Entry 3ENZ (X-ray diffraction, 2.03 A resolution); this record covers chains C and E of the 6 polymer chains in the assembly.

# Chain C (and E)
Molecule: Purine nucleoside phosphorylase
From: Plasmodium falciparum
Notes: EC 2.4.2.1; chain E of this document is another copy of the same molecule, construct and numbering; everything in this record applies to it too
UniProt: Q8I3X4 (Q8I3X4_PLAF7); numbering as in UniProt (aligned over 1-245)
Amino-acid sequence (253 residues; row label = number of the first residue in the row):
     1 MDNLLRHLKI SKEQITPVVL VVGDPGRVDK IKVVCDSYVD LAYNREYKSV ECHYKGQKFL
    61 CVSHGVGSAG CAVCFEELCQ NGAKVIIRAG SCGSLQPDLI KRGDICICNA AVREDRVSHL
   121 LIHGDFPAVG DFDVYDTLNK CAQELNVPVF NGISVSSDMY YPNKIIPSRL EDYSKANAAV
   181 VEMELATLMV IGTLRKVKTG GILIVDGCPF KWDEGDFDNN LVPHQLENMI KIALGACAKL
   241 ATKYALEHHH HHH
Disordered / not traced: 1-2, 249-253 (chain E: 1-2, 246-253)
Sequence notes: expression tag (246-253)
Ion coordination: Na+: Glu46, Val66 (shared with Glu46(E), Val66(E) of chain E)
Residues lining bound ligands:
  - arsenate (ART): Val22, Gly23, Asp24, Arg27, Arg88, Ala89, Gly90, Ser91, Glu184
  - hypoxanthine (HPA): Ser91, Cys92, Gly93, Tyr160, Val181, Glu182, Met183, Asp206, Pro209, Trp212
  - 1,4-anhydro-D-ribitol (R1X): Gly65, Val66, Gly67, Arg88, Ser91, Tyr160, Glu182, Met183, Glu184
Curated features (UniProtKB/Swiss-Prot):
  - active site: Asp206 (Proton donor)
  - binding site (a purine D-ribonucleoside): His7, Met183, Glu184
  - binding site (phosphate): Gly23 to Arg27, Arg45, Arg88 to Ser91
From the paper describing this entry:
  - conformationally variable residues (order/disorder transition): Asp206 to His224
  - binding site for arsenate: Gly23, Arg27, Arg45, Arg88, Ser91
  - catalytic residues: Arg27, Asp206 (proposed by the authors, not directly observed)
  - binding site for hypoxanthine: Asp206, Pro209, Trp212
  - binding site for 1,4-anhydro-D-ribitol: Glu184

# Chain C / chain E interface
Pairs across the interface (90; chain C residue first):
  Arg6(C) - Tyr160(E)  hydrogen bond
  Arg6(C) - Tyr161(E)
  Arg6(C) - Trp212(E)
  Arg6(C) - Phe217(E)
  Arg6(C) - Asn219(E)  hydrogen bond (backbone-side chain)
  His7(C) - Tyr160(E)
  His7(C) - Tyr161(E)
  Lys9(C) - Asn219(E)  hydrogen bond
  Gly23(C) - Arg45(E)
  Asp24(C) - Arg45(E)
  Tyr43(C) - Tyr43(E)  hydrogen bond
  Arg45(C) - Gly23(E)
  Arg45(C) - Asp24(E)
  Arg45(C) - Val66(E)
  Glu46(C) - Glu46(E)
  Glu46(C) - Gly65(E)
  Glu46(C) - Val66(E)  hydrogen bond (side chain-backbone)
  Tyr47(C) - Val66(E)
  Gly65(C) - Glu46(E)
  Val66(C) - Arg45(E)
  Val66(C) - Glu46(E)  hydrogen bond (backbone-side chain)
  Val66(C) - Tyr47(E)
  Val66(C) - Gly70(E)
  Gly67(C) - Ala69(E)
  Gly67(C) - Gly70(E)
  Ser68(C) - Ala69(E)
  Ala69(C) - Gly67(E)
  Ala69(C) - Asp158(E)
  Ala69(C) - Met183(E)
  Gly70(C) - Val66(E)
  Gly70(C) - Gly67(E)
  Val73(C) - Tyr160(E)  hydrophobic
  Val73(C) - Tyr161(E)
  Glu76(C) - Tyr161(E)
  Glu77(C) - Tyr161(E)  hydrogen bond
  Arg113(C) - Arg116(E)  hydrogen bond (backbone-side chain)
  Glu114(C) - Arg116(E)
  Glu114(C) - Leu120(E)
  Asp115(C) - Arg116(E)  hydrogen bond (backbone-side chain)
  Arg116(C) - Arg113(E)
  Arg116(C) - Glu114(E)
  Arg116(C) - Asp115(E)  hydrogen bond (side chain-backbone)
  Arg116(C) - Arg116(E)
  Arg116(C) - His119(E)
  Arg116(C) - Asp158(E)
  Arg116(C) - Arg169(E)
  Val117(C) - Asp158(E)
  Val117(C) - Met159(E)  hydrophobic
  His119(C) - Arg116(E)
  Leu120(C) - Glu114(E)
  Leu120(C) - Met159(E)
  Leu120(C) - Ile166(E)
  Leu121(C) - Met159(E)  hydrophobic
  Leu121(C) - Tyr161(E)
  Leu121(C) - Asn163(E)  hydrogen bond (backbone-side chain)
  Leu121(C) - Ile165(E)
  Leu121(C) - Ile166(E)
  Ile122(C) - Ile165(E)  hydrophobic
  Ile122(C) - Ile166(E)
  His123(C) - Ile166(E)
  Ser157(C) - Leu120(E)
  Asp158(C) - Ala69(E)
  Asp158(C) - Arg116(E)
  Asp158(C) - Val117(E)
  Asp158(C) - Asp158(E)
  Met159(C) - Leu120(E)
  Met159(C) - Leu121(E)  hydrophobic
  Tyr160(C) - Arg6(E)  hydrogen bond
  Tyr160(C) - His7(E)
  Tyr160(C) - Val73(E)  hydrophobic
  Tyr161(C) - Arg6(E)
  Tyr161(C) - His7(E)
  Tyr161(C) - Val73(E)
  Tyr161(C) - Glu76(E)
  Tyr161(C) - Glu77(E)  hydrogen bond
  Asn163(C) - Leu121(E)  hydrogen bond (side chain-backbone)
  Asn163(C) - Leu194(E)
  Asn163(C) - Arg195(E)
  Ile165(C) - Leu121(E)
  Ile166(C) - Leu120(E)
  Ile166(C) - Leu121(E)
  Ile166(C) - Ile122(E)
  Ile166(C) - His123(E)
  Arg169(C) - Arg116(E)
  Met183(C) - Ala69(E)  hydrophobic
  Leu194(C) - Asn163(E)
  Trp212(C) - Arg6(E)
  Phe217(C) - Arg6(E)
  Asn219(C) - Arg6(E)
  Asn219(C) - Lys9(E)  hydrogen bond
Other interface residues (no listed pair), chain C (48 interface residues in all): Pro25, Arg27, Gln80, Ser91, Pro162, Arg195
Other interface residues (no listed pair), chain E (48 interface residues in all): Pro25, Arg27, Ser68, Gln80, Ser91, Ser157, Pro162

# Summary
Chain C and chain E each contribute 48 residues to their interface; the contacts include 15 hydrogen bonds.
Polar pairs include Arg6(C)-Tyr160(E), Arg6(C)-Asn219(E) and Lys9(C)-Asn219(E). Bound to chain C:
hypoxanthine, 1,4-anhydro-D-ribitol and arsenate. From the paper: catalytic residues Arg27(C) and Asp206(C); a
binding site for arsenate at Gly23(C), Arg27(C) and Arg45(C) among others.
Both chains are Purine nucleoside phosphorylase (Plasmodium falciparum). Entry 3ENZ (Arsenolytic structure of
Plasmodium falciparum purine nucleoside phosphorylase with hypoxanthine, ribose and arsenate ion) was
determined by X-ray diffraction, deposited together with 3EMV.
